6GKR - chains A and B of the 3 polymer chains in the assembly; structure by X-ray diffraction, 2.19 A resolution.

Chain A (and B):
Molecule: Branched-chain-amino-acid aminotransferase
From: Thermobaculum terrenum ATCC BAA-798
Notes: EC 2.6.1.42; chain B of this document is another copy of the same molecule, construct and numbering; everything in this record applies to it too
Reference sequence: D1CCW1 (D1CCW1_THET1); residues 2-317 here correspond to UniProt positions 1-316 (UniProt number = residue number - 1)
Sequence (316 residues; row label = number of the first residue in the row):
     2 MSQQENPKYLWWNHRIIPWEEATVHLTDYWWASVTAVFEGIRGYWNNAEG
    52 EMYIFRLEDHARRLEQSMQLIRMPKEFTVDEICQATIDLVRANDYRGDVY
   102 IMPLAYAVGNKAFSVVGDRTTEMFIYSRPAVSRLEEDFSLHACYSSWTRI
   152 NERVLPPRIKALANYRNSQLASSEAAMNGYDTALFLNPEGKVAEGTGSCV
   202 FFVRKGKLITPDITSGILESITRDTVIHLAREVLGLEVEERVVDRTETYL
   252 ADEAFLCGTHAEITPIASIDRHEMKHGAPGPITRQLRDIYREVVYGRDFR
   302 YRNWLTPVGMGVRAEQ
Disordered / not traced: 2-4, 312-317 (chain B: 2-5, 313-317)
Covalent attachments: pyridoxal phosphate (PLP) linked to Lys161
Ligand contacts: pyridoxal phosphate (PLP): His61, Arg64, Arg150, Tyr166, Glu195, Gly196, Thr197, Gly198, Ser199, Cys200, Leu219, Ser221, Ile222, Thr223, Arg224, Cys258, Gly259, Thr260

How chain A and chain B interact:
Residue-residue contacts - 112 pairs, chain A then chain B:
  Leu11(A) - Leu27(B)  hydrophobic
  Trp13(A) - Leu27(B)
  Trp20(A) - His26(B)  hydrogen bond (backbone-side chain)
  Trp20(A) - Thr28(B)
  Ala23(A) - His26(B)
  Ala23(A) - Leu27(B)  hydrogen bond (backbone-backbone)
  Thr24(A) - Thr24(B)
  Thr24(A) - Val25(B)
  Val25(A) - Thr24(B)
  Val25(A) - Val25(B)  hydrogen bond (backbone-backbone)
  Val25(A) - His26(B)
  Val25(A) - Leu27(B)
  His26(A) - Leu11(B)
  His26(A) - Trp20(B)  hydrogen bond (side chain-backbone)
  His26(A) - Ala23(B)
  Leu27(A) - Trp13(B)
  Leu27(A) - Ala23(B)  hydrogen bond (backbone-backbone)
  Leu27(A) - Val25(B)
  Leu27(A) - Tyr30(B)  hydrophobic
  Leu27(A) - Phe125(B)  hydrophobic
  Thr28(A) - Leu11(B)
  Thr28(A) - Trp20(B)
  Tyr30(A) - Leu27(B)  hydrophobic
  Tyr30(A) - Trp31(B)  hydrophobic
  Trp31(A) - Tyr30(B)  hydrophobic
  Trp31(A) - Ser34(B)
  Trp31(A) - Leu105(B)  hydrophobic
  Trp31(A) - Tyr107(B)  hydrophobic
  Trp31(A) - Phe125(B)
  Trp31(A) - Leu163(B)
  Trp32(A) - Tyr127(B)  hydrophobic
  Ser34(A) - Trp31(B)
  Ser34(A) - Ser34(B)
  Ser34(A) - Leu163(B)
  Val35(A) - Leu163(B)
  Val35(A) - Tyr166(B)
  Val35(A) - Arg167(B)  hydrogen bond (backbone-side chain)
  Val35(A) - Gln170(B)
  Thr36(A) - Gln170(B)
  Ala37(A) - Trp31(B)  hydrophobic
  Phe39(A) - Phe114(B)  hydrophobic
  Ile72(A) - Arg167(B)
  Arg73(A) - Met178(B)
  Met103(A) - Trp32(B)
  Met103(A) - Phe114(B)  hydrophobic
  Leu105(A) - Trp31(B)  hydrophobic
  Tyr107(A) - Trp31(B)  hydrophobic
  Phe114(A) - Phe39(B)  hydrophobic
  Phe114(A) - Met103(B)  hydrophobic
  Phe114(A) - Leu163(B)  hydrophobic
  Phe114(A) - Tyr166(B)  hydrophobic
  Phe114(A) - Gln170(B)  hydrogen bond (backbone-side chain)
  Ser115(A) - Tyr166(B)
  Ser115(A) - Ser169(B)
  Ser115(A) - Gln170(B)
  Ser115(A) - Ser173(B)  hydrogen bond (backbone-side chain)
  Ser115(A) - Thr197(B)  hydrogen bond
  Ser115(A) - Gly198(B)
  Val116(A) - Ser173(B)
  Val117(A) - Gln170(B)
  Phe125(A) - Leu27(B)  hydrophobic
  Phe125(A) - Thr28(B)
  Phe125(A) - Trp31(B)
  Tyr127(A) - Trp32(B)  hydrophobic
  Arg129(A) - Trp32(B)
  Trp148(A) - Glu153(B)
  Trp148(A) - Arg154(B)
  Trp148(A) - Pro157(B)  hydrophobic
  Thr149(A) - Arg154(B)  hydrogen bond (backbone-backbone)
  Thr149(A) - Val155(B)
  Arg150(A) - Val155(B)
  Glu153(A) - Trp148(B)
  Arg154(A) - Trp148(B)
  Arg154(A) - Thr149(B)  hydrogen bond (backbone-backbone)
  Arg154(A) - Pro189(B)  hydrogen bond (side chain-backbone)
  Val155(A) - Thr149(B)
  Val155(A) - Arg150(B)
  Val155(A) - Val155(B)  hydrophobic
  Val155(A) - Asn168(B)  hydrogen bond (backbone-side chain)
  Val155(A) - Leu171(B)
  Leu156(A) - Arg167(B)
  Leu156(A) - Asn168(B)
  Pro157(A) - Trp148(B)  hydrophobic
  Leu163(A) - Trp31(B)
  Leu163(A) - Ser34(B)
  Leu163(A) - Val35(B)
  Leu163(A) - Phe114(B)  hydrophobic
  Ala164(A) - Ala164(B)
  Ala164(A) - Arg167(B)
  Tyr166(A) - Val35(B)
  Tyr166(A) - Phe114(B)  hydrophobic
  Tyr166(A) - Ser115(B)
  Arg167(A) - Val35(B)  hydrogen bond (side chain-backbone)
  Arg167(A) - Ile72(B)
  Arg167(A) - Leu156(B)
  Arg167(A) - Ala164(B)
  Asn168(A) - Val155(B)  hydrogen bond (side chain-backbone)
  Asn168(A) - Leu156(B)
  Ser169(A) - Ser115(B)
  Gln170(A) - Val35(B)
  Gln170(A) - Thr36(B)
  Gln170(A) - Phe114(B)  hydrogen bond (side chain-backbone)
  Gln170(A) - Ser115(B)
  Gln170(A) - Val117(B)
  Leu171(A) - Val155(B)
  Ser173(A) - Ser115(B)  hydrogen bond (side chain-backbone)
  Ser173(A) - Val116(B)
  Ser174(A) - Arg73(B)
  Met178(A) - Arg73(B)
  Pro189(A) - Arg154(B)  hydrogen bond (backbone-side chain)
  Thr197(A) - Ser115(B)  hydrogen bond
  Gly198(A) - Ser115(B)
Other interface residues (no listed pair), chain A (55 interface residues in all): Ala33, Ile151, Ala162, Asn188
Other interface residues (no listed pair), chain B (53 interface residues in all): Ala37, Ile151, Ala162, Ser174, Asn188

In short:
The interface between chain A and chain B involves 55 residues on one side and 53 on the other; the contacts
include 19 hydrogen bonds. Polar pairs include Trp20(A)-His26(B), Val35(A)-Arg167(B) and Phe114(A)-Gln170(B).
Pyridoxal phosphate is covalently linked to Lys161(A).
Both chains are Branched-chain-amino-acid aminotransferase (Thermobaculum terrenum ATCC BAA-798). Entry 6GKR
(Crystal structure of branched-chain amino acid aminotransferase from Thermobaculum terrenum in PLP-form
(holo-form)) was determined by X-ray diffraction, deposited together with 6Q8E.
